7TKO - chains T and V of the 27 polymer chains in the assembly; structure by electron microscopy, 4.80 A resolution (low resolution: residue-level contacts below are approximate; hydrogen-bond / salt-bridge calls are withheld).

== Chain T ==
Protein: ATP synthase subunit a
Organism: Saccharomyces cerevisiae
UniProt: P00854 (ATP6_YEAST); residues 1-249 here correspond to UniProt positions 11-259 (UniProt number = residue number + 10)
Chain sequence (249 residues; each row starts with the number of its first residue):
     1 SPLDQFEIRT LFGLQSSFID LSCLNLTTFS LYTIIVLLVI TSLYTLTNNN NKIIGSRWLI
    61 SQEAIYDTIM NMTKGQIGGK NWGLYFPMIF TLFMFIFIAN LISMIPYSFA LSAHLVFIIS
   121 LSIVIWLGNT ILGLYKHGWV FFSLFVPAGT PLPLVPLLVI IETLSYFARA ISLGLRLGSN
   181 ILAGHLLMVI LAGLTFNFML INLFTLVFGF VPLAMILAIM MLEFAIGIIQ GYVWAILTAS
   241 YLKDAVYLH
Disordered / not traced: 1-25

== Chain V ==
Protein: ATP synthase subunit d
Organism: Saccharomyces cerevisiae
UniProt: P30902 (ATP7_YEAST); residues 1-173 here correspond to UniProt positions 2-174 (UniProt number = residue number + 1)
Chain sequence (173 residues; each row starts with the number of its first residue):
     1 SLAKSAANKL DWAKVISSLR ITGSTATQLS SFKKRNDEAR RQLLELQSQP TEVDFSHYRS
    61 VLKNTSVIDK IESYVKQYKP VKIDASKQLQ VIESFEKHAM TNAKETESLV SKELKDLQST
   121 LDNIQSARPF DELTVDDLTK IKPEIDAKVE EMVKKGKWDV PGYKDRFGNL NVM
Disordered / not traced: 1-2
Swiss-Prot annotation at these positions:
  - modified residue: Ser1 (N-acetylserine)

== Interface between chain T and chain V ==
Contacting residue pairs (5; chain T residue first):
  Asn51(T) with Thr134(V); Val135(V)
  Lys52(T) with Leu133(V)
  Ile53(T) with Leu133(V)
  Gly83(T) with Gly156(V)
Interface residues without a listed pair, chain T (8 interface residues in all): Ala64, Asp67, Lys80, Leu84
Interface residues without a listed pair, chain V (6 interface residues in all): Asn169, Leu170

== Summary ==
8 residues of chain T and 6 residues of chain V are in contact.
Here chain T is ATP synthase subunit a and chain V is ATP synthase subunit d, both from Saccharomyces
cerevisiae. Entry 7TKO (Yeast ATP synthase State 3catalytic(a) with 10 mM ATP backbone model) was determined
by electron microscopy (same publication as 7TJS, 7TJT, 7TJU, 7TJV, 7TJW, 7TJX and 30 further entries).
